PDB entry 2R6G | X-ray diffraction, 2.80 A resolution | chains A and B of the 5 polymer chains in the assembly

Chain A (and B):
Protein: Maltose/maltodextrin import ATP-binding protein malK
Source organism: Escherichia coli
Notes: EC 3.6.3.19; chain B of this document is another copy of the same molecule, construct and numbering; everything in this record applies to it too
UniProt: Q1R3Q1 (MALK_ECOUT); numbering as in UniProt (aligned over 1-371)
Amino-acid sequence (381 residues; row label = number of the first residue in the row):
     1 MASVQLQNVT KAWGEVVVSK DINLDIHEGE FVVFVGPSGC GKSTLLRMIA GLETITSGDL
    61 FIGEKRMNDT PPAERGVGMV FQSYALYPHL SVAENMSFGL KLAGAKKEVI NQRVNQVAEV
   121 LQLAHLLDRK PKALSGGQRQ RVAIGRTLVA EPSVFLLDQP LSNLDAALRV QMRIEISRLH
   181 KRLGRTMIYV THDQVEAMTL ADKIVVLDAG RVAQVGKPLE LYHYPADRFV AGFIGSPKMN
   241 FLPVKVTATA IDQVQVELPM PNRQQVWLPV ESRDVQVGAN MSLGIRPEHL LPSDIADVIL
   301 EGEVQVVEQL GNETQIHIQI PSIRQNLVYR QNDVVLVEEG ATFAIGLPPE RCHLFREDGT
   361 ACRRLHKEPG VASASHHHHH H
Not modelled in the structure: 1, 373-381 (chain B: 1, 374-381)
Sequence notes: engineered mutation Gln159 (Glu in Q1R3Q1); expression tag (372-381)
UniProt features mapped onto this chain:
  - binding site (ATP): Gly36 to Ser43
Ligand contacts:
  - ATP (adenosine-5'-triphosphate), molecule 1: Trp13, Val16, Val18, Pro37, Ser38, Gly39, Cys40, Gly41, Lys42, Ser43, Thr44, Gln82, Gln159, His192
  - ATP, molecule 2: Leu126, Arg129, Ala133, Ser135, Gly136, Gly137, Gln138, Asn163

Chain A / chain B interface:
Contacting residue pairs (76):
  Val16(A) - Arg129(B)
  Gly36(A) - Asp165(B)
  Pro37(A) - Asp165(B)
  Ser38(A) - Ser135(B)
  Ser38(A) - Gly137(B)
  Ser38(A) - Gln138(B)
  Ser38(A) - Arg141(B)  hydrogen bond
  Ser38(A) - Leu164(B)
  Ser38(A) - Asp165(B)  hydrogen bond (backbone-side chain)
  Ser38(A) - Leu168(B)
  Gly39(A) - Ser135(B)
  Gly39(A) - Gln138(B)
  Gln82(A) - Gly136(B)
  Gln82(A) - Gly137(B)
  Gln82(A) - Asn163(B)  hydrogen bond
  Arg129(A) - Val16(B)
  Ser135(A) - Ser38(B)
  Ser135(A) - Gly39(B)
  Gly136(A) - Gln82(B)
  Gly137(A) - Ser38(B)
  Gly137(A) - Gln82(B)
  Gln138(A) - Ser38(B)
  Gln138(A) - Gly39(B)
  Arg141(A) - Ser38(B)  hydrogen bond
  Gln159(A) - Asn163(B)  hydrogen bond
  Ser162(A) - Ser162(B)
  Ser162(A) - Asn163(B)  hydrogen bond
  Asn163(A) - Gln159(B)
  Asn163(A) - Ser162(B)  hydrogen bond
  Asn163(A) - Asn163(B)
  Asn163(A) - His192(B)
  Leu164(A) - His192(B)
  Asp165(A) - Gly36(B)
  Asp165(A) - Pro37(B)
  Asp165(A) - Ser38(B)  hydrogen bond (side chain-backbone)
  Asp165(A) - His192(B)  hydrogen bond (backbone-side chain)
  Asp165(A) - Phe233(B)
  Leu168(A) - Ser38(B)
  Arg169(A) - His192(B)  hydrogen bond (side chain-backbone)
  Arg173(A) - Glu308(B)  salt bridge
  His192(A) - Asn163(B)
  His192(A) - Leu164(B)
  His192(A) - Asp165(B)  hydrogen bond (side chain-backbone)
  Gln194(A) - Ala166(B)
  Val195(A) - Leu310(B)  hydrophobic
  Met198(A) - Gln309(B)
  Met198(A) - Leu310(B)
  Thr199(A) - Glu308(B)
  Thr199(A) - Leu310(B)
  Leu219(A) - Gln309(B)
  Tyr222(A) - Gly311(B)  hydrogen bond (side chain-backbone)
  Tyr222(A) - Asn312(B)  hydrogen bond (side chain-backbone)
  His223(A) - Val334(B)
  Phe233(A) - Asp165(B)
  Glu288(A) - Asn312(B)
  Glu308(A) - Arg173(B)  salt bridge
  Glu308(A) - Thr199(B)
  Gln309(A) - Met198(B)
  Gln309(A) - Leu219(B)
  Leu310(A) - Val195(B)  hydrophobic
  Leu310(A) - Met198(B)
  Leu310(A) - Thr199(B)
  Gly311(A) - Tyr222(B)  hydrogen bond (backbone-side chain)
  Asn312(A) - Tyr222(B)  hydrogen bond (backbone-side chain)
  Asn312(A) - Glu288(B)
  Asn312(A) - Arg330(B)
  Arg330(A) - Asn312(B)
  Asp333(A) - Arg351(B)  salt bridge
  Val334(A) - His223(B)
  Val334(A) - Pro369(B)
  Leu336(A) - Pro369(B)  hydrophobic
  Leu336(A) - Gly370(B)
  Arg351(A) - Asp333(B)  salt bridge
  Pro369(A) - Val334(B)
  Pro369(A) - Leu336(B)  hydrophobic
  Gly370(A) - Leu336(B)
Interface residues without a listed pair, chain A (46 interface residues in all): Ala166, Ala167, Ser236, His289
Interface residues without a listed pair, chain B (47 interface residues in all): Arg169, Ile174, Asp193, Gln194, Ser236, Lys238

In short:
Chain A and chain B form an interface of 46 and 47 residues respectively; the contacts include 15 hydrogen
bonds and 4 salt bridges. Among the polar pairs are Arg173(A)-Glu308(B), Asp333(A)-Arg351(B) and
Ser38(A)-Arg141(B). Bound to chain A: ATP.
Chain A and chain B are both Maltose/maltodextrin import ATP-binding protein malK (Escherichia coli); the
structure, The Crystal Structure of the E. coli Maltose Transporter, was determined by X-ray diffraction.
